PDB entry 7XX1 | X-ray diffraction, 1.90 A resolution | chains A and B of the 4 polymer chains in the assembly

[Chain A (and B)]
Protein: Nucleoprotein
Source organism: Severe acute respiratory syndrome coronavirus 2
Notes: fragment: N-terminal domain; chain B of this document is another copy of the same molecule, construct and numbering; everything in this record applies to it too
UniProtKB: P0DTC9 (NCAP_SARS2); numbering as in UniProt (aligned over 49-173)
Chain sequence (125 residues; numbered 49 to 173; the number before each row is that of its first residue):
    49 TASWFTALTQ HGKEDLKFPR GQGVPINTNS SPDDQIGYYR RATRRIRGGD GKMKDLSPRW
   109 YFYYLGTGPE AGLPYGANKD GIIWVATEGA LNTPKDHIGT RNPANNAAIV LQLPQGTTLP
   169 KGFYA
Metal / ion sites: Zn2+ site 1: His59 (shared with 2 residues of chain D); Zn2+ site 2: Asp82, His145 (shared with His59(B) of chain B)
What the authors report for this chain:
  - binding site for 2-(N-morpholino)-ethanesulfonic acid: Trp52, Thr54, Arg92, Arg107, Tyr109

[How chain A and chain B interact]
Contacting residue pairs (25; chain A residue first):
  Thr76(A) - Tyr172(B)
  Thr76(A) - Ala173(B)  hydrogen bond (side chain-backbone)
  Asn77(A) - Val158(B)
  Asn77(A) - Leu159(B)
  Asn77(A) - Tyr172(B)
  Asn77(A) - Ala173(B)
  Ser78(A) - Tyr172(B)
  Ser79(A) - His59(B)
  Ser79(A) - Tyr172(B)
  Pro80(A) - Tyr172(B)
  Asp82(A) - His59(B)  salt bridge
  Asp144(A) - Ile94(B)
  Asp144(A) - Lys102(B)  salt bridge
  Asp144(A) - Leu104(B)
  His145(A) - Thr57(B)
  His145(A) - His59(B)  hydrogen bond
  His145(A) - Arg92(B)  hydrogen bond (backbone-side chain)
  His145(A) - Arg107(B)  hydrogen bond (backbone-side chain)
  Ala152(A) - Pro151(B)
  Asn153(A) - Arg149(B)  hydrogen bond
  Asn153(A) - Ala155(B)
  Asn153(A) - Ala156(B)  hydrogen bond (backbone-backbone)
  Asn154(A) - Thr54(B)
  Asn154(A) - Ala156(B)
  Ala155(A) - Ala155(B)
Other interface residues (no listed pair), chain A (13 interface residues in all): Ile146
Other interface residues (no listed pair), chain B (19 interface residues in all): Ala55, Ser105, Asn154

[Overview]
Chain A and chain B form an interface of 13 and 19 residues respectively; the contacts include 6 hydrogen
bonds and 2 salt bridges. Polar contacts include Asp82(A)-His59(B), Asp144(A)-Lys102(B) and
Thr76(A)-Ala173(B). Asp82(A) and His145(A) form the Zn2+ site 2. The paper reports a binding site for
2-(N-morpholino)-ethanesulfonic acid at Trp52(A), Thr54(A) and Arg92(A) among others.
Both chains are Nucleoprotein (Severe acute respiratory syndrome coronavirus 2). Entry 7XX1 (Crystal structure
of SARS-CoV-2 N-NTD) was determined by X-ray diffraction together with 7XWX and 7XWZ from the same study.
